Entry 6EW6 (X-ray diffraction, 1.39 A resolution); this record covers chain A.

== Chain A ==
Molecule: B-cell lymphoma 6 protein
Organism: Homo sapiens
UniProt: P41182 (BCL6_HUMAN); residues 6-128 here = UniProt positions 6-128
Chain sequence (123 residues; each row starts with the number of its first residue):
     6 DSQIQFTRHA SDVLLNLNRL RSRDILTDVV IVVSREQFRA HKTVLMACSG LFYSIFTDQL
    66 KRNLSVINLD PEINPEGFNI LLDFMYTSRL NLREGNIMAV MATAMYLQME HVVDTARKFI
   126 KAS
Differences from the reference sequence: conflict Gln-8 (Cys in P41182), Arg-67 (Cys in P41182), Asn-84 (Cys in P41182), Ala-121 (Cys in P41182)
Curated features (UniProtKB/Swiss-Prot):
  - mutagenesis: Asn-21 (N21K: Abolishes interaction with NCOR2 and HDAC2, no effect on interaction with CTBP1 and transcriptional autoinhibition; when associated with A-116 and 376-Q--Q-379), Ser-59 (S59A: Abolished ubiquitination by the SCF(FBXL17) complex), His-116 (H116A: Abolishes interaction with NCOR2 and HDAC2, no effect on interaction with CTBP1 and transcriptional autoinhibition; when associated with K-21 and 376-Q--Q-379)
Small-molecule neighbours: C0H (N2-(2-chlorophenyl)-1,3,5-triazine-2,4-diamine): Met-51, Ala-52, Cys-53, Ser-54, Gly-55, Tyr-58, Gln-113
From the paper describing this entry:
  - binding site for C0H: Met-51

== Summary ==
Chain A binds compound C0H. From UniProt: 3 mutagenesis sites. From the paper: a binding site for C0H at
Met-51.
Chain A is B-cell lymphoma 6 protein (Homo sapiens); the structure, Crystal structure of the BCL6 BTB domain
in complex with anilinopyrimidine ligand, was determined by X-ray diffraction, deposited together with 6EW7
and 6EW8.
